PDB entry 6RAZ | electron microscopy, 4.46 A resolution (low resolution: residue-level contacts below are approximate; hydrogen-bond / salt-bridge calls are withheld) | chains L and N of the 13 polymer chains in the assembly

Chain L:
Molecule: Probable DNA replication complex GINS protein PSF2
Organism: Drosophila melanogaster
Reference sequence: Q9VQY9 (PSF2_DROME); numbering as in UniProt (aligned over 1-203)
Chain sequence (203 residues; each row starts with the number of its first residue):
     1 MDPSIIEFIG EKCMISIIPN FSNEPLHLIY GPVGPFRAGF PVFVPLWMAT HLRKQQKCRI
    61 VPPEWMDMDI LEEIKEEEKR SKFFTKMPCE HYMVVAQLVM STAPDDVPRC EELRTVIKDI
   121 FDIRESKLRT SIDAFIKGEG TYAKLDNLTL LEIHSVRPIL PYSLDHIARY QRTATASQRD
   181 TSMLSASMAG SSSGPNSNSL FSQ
Unresolved in the structure: 172-177, 186-203

Chain N:
Molecule: DNA replication complex GINS protein SLD5
Organism: Drosophila melanogaster
Reference sequence: Q9VBI1 (Q9VBI1_DROME); residues 1-228 here = UniProt positions 1-228
Chain sequence (228 residues; numbered 1 to 228; the number before each row is that of its first residue):
     1 MSDVEDVPET QLEIDVSDGA GLEDEDDDDM EQITAQKVLE IIETAWINEM CAPEILPSQT
    61 DMLELMVSQV AHMEEQMRDL DKNDFRAVVH SMELERVRYI MASYLRCRLQ KIETFTQHIL
   121 NQEESREPDD KRLSPEETKF AQEFASNVDE YFHKVATQYM PNQQRGEAEQ RIVTPNLMSH
   181 VFLKANVAVP AVIVGVDDEE VDMAAGSQHI IPYQLVADLI QNNQAQLI
Unresolved in the structure: 1-20, 53-54

Chain L / chain N interface:
Contacting residue pairs - 48 pairs, chain L then chain N:
  M1(L) with M50(N)
  I5(L) with M50(N)
  F8(L) with R96(N); Y99(N); I100(N)
  I9(L) with E43(N)
  E11(L) with R96(N)
  K12(L) with L39(N); R96(N)
  E24(L) with F85(N); R86(N)
  P25(L) with N83(N); F85(N)
  L26(L) with N83(N); R86(N)
  H27(L) with R86(N)
  L28(L) with R86(N)
  I29(L) with M73(N); R86(N); H90(N)
  Y30(L) with Q32(N)
  G31(L) with Q32(N); T34(N); Q36(N)
  P32(L) with T34(N); Q36(N)
  W47(L) with V89(N); M92(N); E93(N); R96(N)
  H51(L) with M92(N)
  K57(L) with F85(N)
  G140(L) with H209(N); I210(N)
  T141(L) with D198(N); E199(N); H209(N)
  A143(L) with S207(N); Q208(N)
  L145(L) with L183(N); G206(N); Q208(N); I228(N)
  D146(L) with S207(N)
  I153(L) with F182(N)
  R157(L) with F182(N)
  L164(L) with H180(N)
  A168(L) with H180(N)
Other interface residues (no listed pair), chain L (33 interface residues in all): F21, N23, F36, E139, Y142, P161
Other interface residues (no listed pair), chain N (30 interface residues in all): L80, A185

Overview:
33 residues of chain L face 30 of chain N across their interface.
Here chain L is Probable DNA replication complex GINS protein PSF2 and chain N is DNA replication complex GINS
protein SLD5, both from Drosophila melanogaster. Entry 6RAZ (D. melanogaster CMG-DNA, State 2B) was determined
by electron microscopy (same publication as 6RAW, 6RAX and 6RAY).
